Entry 9HNY (electron microscopy, 3.30 A resolution); this record covers chains CA and F2 of the 105 polymer chains in the assembly.

# Chain CA
Molecule: 9S RNA
From: Trypanosoma brucei
Sequence (620 nucleotides; row label = number of the first residue in the row; note: 10 numbers in that range are skipped by the numbering (no residue carries them; nothing is unmodelled there); a row labelled like 384A-384J holds insertion residues (384A, then the next letters in order)):
     1 UAAAUUAUGG UCAAUUGUUA GUAUUCAUAU UAAUUUUUUU AAAUGUUUUA UCAUUUUAUA
    61 AAGGUUUAUU UUUGAAAGAU UUUUUGUAUA AAAUUUUAGG AAUAGUUAAU AAUAAUUUAU
   121 AAUUUUGAUU AGAUUGUUUU GUUAAUGCUA UUAGAUGGGU GUGGAAAAAU AAAAAAAAUA
   181 AUUAAUAUAU AUCAAUAAUA AAUUAAAUUA AUCUAUUAGU CAGAAAUGGA UGCCAGCCGU
   241 UGCGGUAAUU UCUAUGCUUU UAAAUAUUAU ACAAUUAUCA UAUUAAAUUG UUAAGUGCUG
   301 AUUUAACCAA UAAAAAUAUA AAUAAUUUUU AUUUGUUUUU AAACACCAUU AGGUAUAUGC
   361 AAAUAUAAAA UUAUAGUAAU UAUA
384A-384J AAUUAUAUUA
   390 UAUUAUA
   402 UUUAUUCAUA UAAUUAAUAG GAUAAUAUUU GUAGUUUUUG AUACCAUGAU AAGGAUUAUA
   462 AAUUGAAAGU GUUAAUAUCA UAAUCAAAAU UUAUUAUUUA UAUUAAAUAU GUAUGUGUAG
   522 AUAAAAUAAG AAAUUAAAAA GGUAUUGUUG CCCACCAAUU UUUAUAAUAA AAAUAACGUG
   582 CAGUAAUUAA UAUAUUUAUA AAAAUAUAUU UUUUUUUUU
Not modelled in the structure: 208-227, 254-260, 349-353, 384A-384J, 402-416, 431-440, 489-510, 523-529, 538-559
Sequence notes: conflict U614 (A1802 in X02547.1), U615 (G1803 in X02547.1), U616 (C1804 in X02547.1), U618 (A1806 in X02547.1), U619 (A1807 in X02547.1), U620 (A1808 in X02547.1)

# Chain F2
Name: Pentacotripeptide-repeat region of PRORP domain-containing protein
From: Trypanosoma brucei
UniProt: Q4GYS4 (Q4GYS4_TRYB2); numbering as in UniProt (aligned over 1-1024)
Chain sequence (1024 residues; numbered 1 to 1024; the number before each row is that of its first residue):
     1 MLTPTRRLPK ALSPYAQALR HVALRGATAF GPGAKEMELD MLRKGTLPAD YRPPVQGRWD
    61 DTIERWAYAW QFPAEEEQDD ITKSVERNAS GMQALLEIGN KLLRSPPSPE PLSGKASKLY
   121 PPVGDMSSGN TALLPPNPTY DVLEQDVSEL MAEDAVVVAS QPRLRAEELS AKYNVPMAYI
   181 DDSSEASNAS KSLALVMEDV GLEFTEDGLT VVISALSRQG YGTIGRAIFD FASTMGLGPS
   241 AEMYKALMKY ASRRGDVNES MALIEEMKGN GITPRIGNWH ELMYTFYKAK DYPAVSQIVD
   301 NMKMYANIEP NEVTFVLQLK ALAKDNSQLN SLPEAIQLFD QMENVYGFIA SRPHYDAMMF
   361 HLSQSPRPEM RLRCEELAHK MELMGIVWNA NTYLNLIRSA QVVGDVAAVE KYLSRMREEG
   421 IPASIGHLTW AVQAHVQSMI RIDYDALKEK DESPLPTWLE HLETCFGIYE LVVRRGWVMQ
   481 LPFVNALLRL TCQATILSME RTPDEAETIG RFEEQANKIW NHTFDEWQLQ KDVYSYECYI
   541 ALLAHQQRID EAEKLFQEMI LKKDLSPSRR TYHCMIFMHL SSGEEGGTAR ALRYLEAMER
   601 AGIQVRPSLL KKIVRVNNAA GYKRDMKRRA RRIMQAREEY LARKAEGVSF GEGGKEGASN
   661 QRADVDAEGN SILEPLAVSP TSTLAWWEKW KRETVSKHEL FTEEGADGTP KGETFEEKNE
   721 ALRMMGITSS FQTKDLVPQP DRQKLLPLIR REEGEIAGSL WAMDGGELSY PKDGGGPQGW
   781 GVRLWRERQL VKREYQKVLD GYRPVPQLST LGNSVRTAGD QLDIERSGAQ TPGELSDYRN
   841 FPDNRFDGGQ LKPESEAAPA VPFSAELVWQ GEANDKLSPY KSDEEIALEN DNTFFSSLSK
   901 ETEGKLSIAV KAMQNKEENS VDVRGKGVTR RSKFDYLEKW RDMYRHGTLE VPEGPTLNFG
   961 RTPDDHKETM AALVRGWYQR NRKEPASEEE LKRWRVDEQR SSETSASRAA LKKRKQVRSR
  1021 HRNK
Not modelled in the structure: 1-9, 125-162, 648-663, 899-929, 983-1024

# How chain CA and chain F2 interact
Pairs across the interface (64):
  A2(CA) - Asp207(F2)  hydrogen bond to the base
  A2(CA) - Glu242(F2)  hydrogen bond to the sugar
  A2(CA) - Lys245(F2)  hydrogen bond to the phosphate
  A2(CA) - Arg275(F2)  phosphate contact
  A2(CA) - Ile276(F2)  phosphate contact
  A2(CA) - Gly277(F2)  sugar contact
  A3(CA) - Lys245(F2)  salt bridge to the phosphate
  A3(CA) - Asn311(F2)  hydrogen bond to the phosphate
  A3(CA) - Val313(F2)  sugar contact
  A4(CA) - Glu77(F2)  phosphate contact
  A4(CA) - Glu312(F2)  base contact
  A4(CA) - Val313(F2)  base contact
  A4(CA) - Val316(F2)  base contact
  A4(CA) - Ser351(F2)  base contact
  A4(CA) - Pro353(F2)  base contact
  A4(CA) - His354(F2)  base contact
  U5(CA) - Glu77(F2)  phosphate contact
  U5(CA) - Arg218(F2)  base contact
  U5(CA) - Lys249(F2)  hydrogen bond to the base
  U5(CA) - His280(F2)  base contact
  U5(CA) - Glu281(F2)  hydrogen bond to the base
  U5(CA) - Tyr284(F2)  stacking on the base
  U5(CA) - Leu317(F2)  base contact
  U6(CA) - Lys83(F2)  salt bridge to the phosphate
  U6(CA) - Asn391(F2)  base contact
  A7(CA) - Tyr284(F2)  hydrogen bond to the phosphate
  U8(CA) - Lys324(F2)  salt bridge to the phosphate
  U8(CA) - Asp356(F2)  base contact
  U8(CA) - Phe360(F2)  base contact
  U8(CA) - Leu394(F2)  base contact
  U8(CA) - Asn395(F2)  hydrogen bond to the base
  U8(CA) - Arg398(F2)  base contact
  G9(CA) - Trp430(F2)  phosphate contact
  G9(CA) - Gln480(F2)  base contact
  G9(CA) - Leu481(F2)  base contact
  G9(CA) - Pro482(F2)  base contact
  G10(CA) - Lys324(F2)  salt bridge to the phosphate
  G10(CA) - Leu481(F2)  base contact
  G10(CA) - Pro482(F2)  base contact
  G10(CA) - Asn485(F2)  hydrogen bond to the base
  G10(CA) - Asp532(F2)  hydrogen bond to the base
  G10(CA) - Tyr534(F2)  sugar contact
  U11(CA) - Gln364(F2)  hydrogen bond to the sugar
  U11(CA) - Gln401(F2)  hydrogen bond to the base
  U11(CA) - Val402(F2)  sugar contact
  U11(CA) - Trp430(F2)  base contact
  U11(CA) - Gln433(F2)  base contact
  U11(CA) - Arg489(F2)  hydrogen bond to the base
  U11(CA) - Tyr534(F2)  hydrogen bond to the base
  C12(CA) - Gln364(F2)  phosphate contact
  C12(CA) - Pro366(F2)  sugar contact
  C12(CA) - Gln437(F2)  hydrogen bond to the base
  C12(CA) - Arg441(F2)  sugar contact
  C12(CA) - Arg489(F2)  hydrogen bond to the base
  C12(CA) - Glu537(F2)  hydrogen bond to the base
  C12(CA) - Arg570(F2)  salt bridge to the phosphate
  A13(CA) - Pro366(F2)  base contact
  A13(CA) - Arg570(F2)  salt bridge to the phosphate
  A13(CA) - Arg606(F2)  phosphate contact
  A14(CA) - Arg606(F2)  salt bridge to the phosphate
  A14(CA) - Ser608(F2)  hydrogen bond to the phosphate
  U15(CA) - Ser608(F2)  hydrogen bond to the phosphate
  U16(CA) - Lys611(F2)  phosphate contact
  U16(CA) - Arg615(F2)  hydrogen bond to the sugar
Also at the interface, not in a pair above, chain F2 (56 interface residues in all): Asp80, Thr210, Arg253, Tyr287, Lys320, Arg367, Asn389

# Overview
15 residues of chain CA and 56 residues of chain F2 are in contact, with 20 hydrogen bonds, 7 salt bridges and
1 aromatic stacking contact. Polar pairs include A2(CA)-Asp207(F2), U5(CA)-Lys249(F2) and U5(CA)-Glu281(F2).
Chain CA is 9S RNA and chain F2 is Pentacotripeptide-repeat region of PRORP domain-containing protein, both
from Trypanosoma brucei; the structure, Mitoribosomal small subunit in complex with Mettl15 and Mettl17, was
determined by electron microscopy.
